Entry 4JI8 (X-ray diffraction, 3.74 A resolution); this record covers chains A and Q of the 21 polymer chains in the assembly.

[Chain A]
Molecule: 16S rRNA
Organism: Thermus thermophilus
Sequence (1522 nucleotides; each row starts with the number of its first residue; note: 42 numbers in that range are skipped by the numbering (no residue carries them; nothing is unmodelled there); a row labelled like 190A-190L holds insertion residues (190A, then the next letters in order); numbering starts at 0):
     0 UUUGUUGGAG AGUUUGAUCC UGGCUCAGGG UGAACGCUGG CGGCGUGCCU AAGACAUGCA
    60 AGUCGUGCGG G
    73 CCGCGGGGUU UU
    88 ACUCCG
    95 UGGUC
   101 AGCGGCGGAC GGGUGAGUAA CGCGUGGGU
  129A G
   130 ACCUACCCGG AAGAGGGGGA CAACCCGGGG AAACUCGGGC UAAUCCCCCA UGUGGACCCG
   190 C
190A-190L CCCUUGGGGUGU
   191 GUCCAAAGGG CUUU
   216 GCCCGCUUCC GGAUGGGCCC GCGUCCCAUC AGCUAGUUGG UGGGGUAAUG GCCCACCAAG
   276 GCGACGACGG GUAGCCGGUC UGAGAGGAUG GCCGGCCACA GGGGCACUGA GACACGGGCC
   336 CCACUCCUAC GGGAGGCAGC AGUUAGGAAU CUUCCGCAAU GGGCGCAAGC CUGACGGAGC
   396 GACGCCGCUU GGAGGAAGAA GCCCUUCGGG GUGUAAACUC CUGAA
   442 CCCGGGACGA AACCCCCGAC GA
   474 GGGGACUGAC GGUACCGGG
   494 GUAAUAGCGC CGGCCAACUC CGUGCCAGCA GCCGCGGUAA UACGGAGGGC GCGAGCGUUA
   554 CCCGGAUUCA CUGGGCGUAA AGGGCGUGUA GGCGGCCUGG GGCGUCCCAU GUGAAAGACC
   614 ACGGCUCAAC CGUGGGGGAG CGUGGGAUAC GCUCAGGCUA GACGGUGGGA GAGGGUGGUG
   674 GAAUUCCCGG AGUAGCGGUG AAAUGCGCAG AUACCGGGAG GAACGCCGAU GGCGAAGGCA
   734 GCCACCUGGU CCACCCGUGA CGCUGAGGCG CGAAAGCGUG GGGAGCAAAC CGGAUUAGAU
   794 ACCCGGGUAG UCCACGCCCU AAACGAUGCG CGCUAGGUCU CUGGGUCU
   848 CCUGGGGGCC GAAGCUAACG CGUUAAGCGC GCCGCCUGGG GAGUACGGCC GCAAGGCUGA
   908 AACUCAAAGG AAUUGACGGG GGCCCGCACA AGCGGUGGAG CAUGUGGUUU AAUUCGAAGX
   968 AACGCGAAGA ACCUUACCAG GCCUUGACAU GCUAGG
 1003A G
  1004 AACCCGGGUG AAAGCCUGGG GUGCCCC
1030A-1030D GCGA
  1031 GGGGAGCCCU AGCACAGGUG CUGCAUGGCC GUCGUCAGCU CGUGCCGUGA GGUGUUGGGU
  1091 UAAGUCCCGC AACGAGCGCA ACCCCCGCCG UUAGUUGCCA GCGGUUCGGC CGGGCACUCU
  1151 AACGGGACUG CCCGCGAAA
  1171 GCGGGAGGAA GGAGGGGACG ACGUCUGGUC AGCAUGGCCC UUACGGCCUG GGCGACACAC
  1231 GUGCUACAAU GCCCACUACA AAGCGAUGCC ACCCGGCAAC GGGGAGCUAA UCGCAAAAAG
  1291 GUGGGCCCAG UUCGGAUUGG GGUCUGCAAC CCGACCCCAU GAAGCCGGAA UCGCUAGUAA
  1351 UCGCGGAUCA G
 1361A C
  1362 CAUGCCGCGG UGAAUACGUU CCCGGGCCUU GUACACACXG CCXGUXACGC CAUGGGAGCG
  1422 GGCUCUACCC GAAGUCGCCG GG
  1446 AGCCUACGGG
  1459 CAGGCGCCGA GGGUAGGGCC CGUGACUGGG GCGAAGUCGU AACAAGGUAG CUGUACCGGA
  1519 AGGUGCGGCU GGAUCCACUC CUUUCU
Unresolved in the structure: 0-2, 1534-1538
Modified residues: PSU (pseudouridine-5'-monophosphate) at position 516, 7MG (7N-methyl-8-hydroguanosine-5'-monophosphate) at position 527, M2G (N2-dimethylguanosine-5'-monophosphate) at position 966, 5MC (5-methylcytidine-5'-monophosphate) at position 967, 2MG (2N-methylguanosine-5'-monophosphate) at position 1207, 5MC (5-methylcytidine-5'-monophosphate) at position 1400, 4OC (4n,o2'-methylcytidine-5'-monophosphate) at position 1402, 5MC (5-methylcytidine-5'-monophosphate) at position 1404, 5MC (5-methylcytidine-5'-monophosphate) at position 1407, UR3 (3-methyluridine-5'-monophoshate) at position 1498, MA6 (6N-dimethyladenosine-5'-monophoshate) at position 1518, MA6 (6N-dimethyladenosine-5'-monophoshate) at position 1519, PSU (pseudouridine-5'-monophosphate) at position 1540, PSU (pseudouridine-5'-monophosphate) at position 1541
Construct notes: conflict C1534 (A2157 in M26923.1), A1535 (C2158 in M26923.1)
Bound ions: Mg2+ site 1 near A53 (its only coordinating residue here); Mg2+ site 2: A59, U387; Mg2+ site 3 near G61 (its only coordinating residue here); Mg2+ site 4 near U83 (its only coordinating residue here); Mg2+ site 5: G107, G324; Mg2+ site 6 near A109 (its only coordinating residue here); Mg2+ site 7: C110, G377; Mg2+ site 8: G117, G289; Mg2+ site 9: G124, U125, G236; Mg2+ site 10 near A149 (its only coordinating residue here); Mg2+ site 11 near G167 (its only coordinating residue here); Mg2+ site 12 near U182 (its only coordinating residue here); 83 more Mg2+ sites not listed
Residues lining bound ligands: streptomycin (SRY): U12, U14, C526, 7MG_527, C912, A913, A914, A915, C1490, G1491
Reported in the primary citation:
  - mutagenesis - C1490U: increased growth

[Chain Q]
Molecule: Ribosomal protein S17
Organism: Thermus thermophilus
UniProtKB: Q5SHP7 (RS17_THET8); residues 1-105 here = UniProt positions 1-105
Chain sequence (105 residues; each row starts with the number of its first residue):
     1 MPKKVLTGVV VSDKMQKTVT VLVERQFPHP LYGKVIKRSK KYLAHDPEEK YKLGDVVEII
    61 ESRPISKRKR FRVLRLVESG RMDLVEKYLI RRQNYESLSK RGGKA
Unresolved in the structure: 1, 101-105

[How chain A and chain Q interact]
Residue-residue contacts (98):
  G127(A) with Pro2(Q), hydrogen bond to the sugar; Glu61(Q), hydrogen bond to the base
  G128(A) with Pro2(Q), phosphate contact; Lys3(Q), hydrogen bond to the phosphate; Glu61(Q), sugar contact
  U129(A) with Lys3(Q), salt bridge to the phosphate
  A130(A) with Arg63(Q), salt bridge to the phosphate; Pro64(Q), base contact
  U190E(A) with Ser62(Q), base contact; Arg63(Q), hydrogen bond to the base; Arg72(Q), hydrogen bond to the base
  G190F(A) with Arg63(Q), hydrogen bond to the base
  C234(A) with Arg70(Q), hydrogen bond to the phosphate
  C235(A) with Glu61(Q), base contact; Arg70(Q), salt bridge to the phosphate; Phe71(Q), sugar contact
  G236(A) with Lys4(Q), hydrogen bond to the sugar; Lys40(Q), salt bridge to the phosphate; Tyr42(Q), hydrogen bond to the phosphate
  C237(A) with Arg25(Q), hydrogen bond to the phosphate; Lys40(Q), salt bridge to the phosphate; Tyr42(Q), phosphate contact
  G238(A) with Arg25(Q), salt bridge to the phosphate
  A246(A) with Leu98(Q), hydrogen bond to the sugar; Ser99(Q), sugar contact; Lys100(Q), salt bridge to the phosphate
  G247(A) with Ser99(Q), phosphate contact; Lys100(Q), hydrogen bond to the phosphate
  U252(A) with Lys67(Q), salt bridge to the phosphate
  U253(A) with Met15(Q), sugar contact; Lys67(Q), phosphate contact
  G254(A) with Met15(Q), sugar contact; Gln16(Q), hydrogen bond to the sugar; Thr18(Q), hydrogen bond to the sugar; Ser66(Q), hydrogen bond to the phosphate; Lys67(Q), phosphate contact; Arg68(Q), phosphate contact; Lys69(Q), hydrogen bond to the phosphate
  G255(A) with Gln16(Q), sugar contact; Lys17(Q), hydrogen bond to the phosphate; Ile65(Q), phosphate contact; Ser66(Q), phosphate contact; Lys69(Q), salt bridge to the phosphate
  U256(A) with Lys17(Q), salt bridge to the phosphate
  U264(A) with Arg63(Q), sugar contact; Pro64(Q), hydrogen bond to the sugar
  G265(A) with Arg63(Q), salt bridge to the phosphate; Pro64(Q), sugar contact; Ile65(Q), phosphate contact; Ser66(Q), sugar contact; Lys67(Q), hydrogen bond to the sugar
  G266(A) with Lys67(Q), hydrogen bond to the phosphate
  C267(A) with Lys67(Q), salt bridge to the phosphate
  C268(A) with Lys67(Q), salt bridge to the phosphate
  C272(A) with Gln16(Q), base contact
  A273(A) with Gln16(Q), hydrogen bond to the sugar
  G275(A) with Lys14(Q), salt bridge to the phosphate; Met15(Q), sugar contact
  G276(A) with Ser12(Q), hydrogen bond to the phosphate; Met15(Q), sugar contact; Leu43(Q), phosphate contact; Arg68(Q), hydrogen bond to the sugar
  C277(A) with Lys41(Q), salt bridge to the phosphate; Arg68(Q), salt bridge to the phosphate
  G278(A) with Lys41(Q), salt bridge to the phosphate; Tyr95(Q), base contact
  A279(A) with Tyr95(Q), hydrogen bond to the phosphate; Leu98(Q), base contact
  C280(A) with Glu24(Q), base contact; Lys37(Q), base contact; Arg38(Q), hydrogen bond to the sugar; Ser39(Q), hydrogen bond to the base; Arg91(Q), base contact
  C564(A) with Leu31(Q), base contact; Tyr32(Q), sugar contact
  U582(A) with Ile90(Q), phosphate contact; Asn94(Q), hydrogen bond to the sugar
  A583(A) with Lys87(Q), salt bridge to the phosphate; Ile90(Q), sugar contact; Arg91(Q), sugar contact; Asn94(Q), sugar contact
  G584(A) with Lys87(Q), salt bridge to the phosphate; Arg91(Q), salt bridge to the phosphate
  G585(A) with Lys34(Q), phosphate contact; Lys37(Q), salt bridge to the phosphate
  C586(A) with Lys34(Q), phosphate contact
  C596(A) with Gln26(Q), sugar contact
  G597(A) with Gln26(Q), sugar contact
  U598(A) with Pro28(Q), phosphate contact
  G635(A) with Pro2(Q), sugar contact
  U636(A) with Pro2(Q), phosphate contact
  A759(A) with Asn94(Q), base contact
  G760(A) with Asn94(Q), base contact; Ser97(Q), hydrogen bond to the sugar; Leu98(Q), sugar contact
  C879(A) with Lys34(Q), salt bridge to the phosphate
  G895(A) with Lys100(Q), hydrogen bond to the sugar
  C896(A) with Lys100(Q), phosphate contact
Interface residues without a listed pair, chain A (53 interface residues in all): G251, G281, A300, A563, G644, G761
Interface residues without a listed pair, chain Q (49 interface residues in all): Thr20, Phe27, Val35, His45, Arg92

[Summary]
53 residues of chain A and 49 residues of chain Q are in contact, with 29 hydrogen bonds and 22 salt bridges.
Polar contacts include G127(A)-Glu61(Q), G190F(A)-Arg63(Q) and U190E(A)-Arg63(Q). Chain A binds streptomycin.
A59(A) and U387(A) form the Mg2+ site 2. G107(A) and G324(A) coordinate Mg2+ site 5. From the paper: C1490U of
chain A increases growth.
Here chain A is 16S rRNA and chain Q is Ribosomal protein S17, both from Thermus thermophilus. Entry 4JI8
(Crystal Structure of 30S ribosomal subunit from Thermus thermophilus) was determined by X-ray diffraction
(same publication as 4JI0, 4JI1, 4JI2, 4JI3, 4JI4, 4JI5, 4JI6 and 4JI7).
